Entry 4ZZ8 (X-ray diffraction, 1.65 A resolution); this record covers chain A.

== Chain A ==
Name: Glucanase/chitosanase
Organism: Paenibacillus fukuinensis
Notes: EC 3.2.1.4, 3.2.1.132
Reference sequence: Q93IE7 (Q93IE7_9BACL); residues 1-131 here correspond to UniProt positions 666-796 (UniProt number = residue number + 665)
Sequence (138 residues; each row starts with the number of its first residue; numbers below 1 keep their minus sign (Met-6 is residue -6)):
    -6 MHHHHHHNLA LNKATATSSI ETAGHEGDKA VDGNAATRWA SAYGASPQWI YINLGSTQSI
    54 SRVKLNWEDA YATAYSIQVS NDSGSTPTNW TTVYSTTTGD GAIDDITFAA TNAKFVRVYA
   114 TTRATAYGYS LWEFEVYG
Disordered / not traced: -6 to -1
Construct notes: expression tag (-6 to 0)
Residues lining bound ligands: 2-amino-2-deoxy-beta-D-glucopyranose (GCS): Glu14, His18, Arg31, Ala33, Tyr36, Glu61, Asp62, Ala63, Tyr120, Ser123

== In short ==
Ligands of chain A: 2-amino-2-deoxy-beta-D-glucopyranose.
Chain A is Glucanase/chitosanase (Paenibacillus fukuinensis); the structure, X-ray crystal structure of
chitosan-binding module 2 in complex with chitotriose derived from chitosanase/glucanase from Paenibacillus
..., was determined by X-ray diffraction, deposited together with 4ZXE, 4ZY9 and 4ZZ5.
